Entry 9PDD (electron microscopy, 4.16 A resolution (low resolution: residue-level contacts below are approximate; hydrogen-bond / salt-bridge calls are withheld)); this record covers chains I and J of the 11 polymer chains in the assembly.

[Chain I (and J)]
Molecule: Alpha-soluble NSF attachment protein
Source organism: Rattus norvegicus
Notes: chain J of this document is another copy of the same molecule, construct and numbering; everything in this record applies to it too
UniProt: P54921 (SNAA_RAT); residue numbers follow UniProt; this construct covers 1-295
Amino-acid sequence (296 residues; row label = number of the first residue in the row; numbering starts at 0):
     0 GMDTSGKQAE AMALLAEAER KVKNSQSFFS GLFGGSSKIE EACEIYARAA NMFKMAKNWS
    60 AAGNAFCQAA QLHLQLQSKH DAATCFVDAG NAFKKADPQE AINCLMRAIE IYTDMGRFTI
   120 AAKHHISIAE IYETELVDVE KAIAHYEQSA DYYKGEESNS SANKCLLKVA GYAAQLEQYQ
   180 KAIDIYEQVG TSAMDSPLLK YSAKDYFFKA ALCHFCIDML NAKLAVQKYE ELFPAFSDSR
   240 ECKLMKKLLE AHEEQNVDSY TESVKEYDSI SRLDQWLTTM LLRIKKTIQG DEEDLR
Unresolved in the structure: 289-295 (chain J: 287-295)
Sequence notes: expression tag (0)

[How chain I and chain J interact]
Residue-residue contacts - 24 pairs, chain I then chain J:
  Arg47(I) with Asp113(J); Met114(J)
  Asn50(I) with Met114(J); Gly115(J); Phe117(J)
  Met51(I) with Thr112(J); Asp113(J)
  Lys53(I) with Phe117(J); Glu155(J)
  Met54(I) with Thr112(J); Phe117(J); Tyr151(J)
  Lys56(I) with Asp150(J)
  Trp58(I) with Asp150(J); Gly154(J)
  Asn90(I) with Gly154(J); Glu155(J); Glu156(J)
  Lys93(I) with Glu156(J)
  Lys94(I) with Lys153(J); Gly154(J)
  Ser126(I) with Glu156(J)
  Arg271(I) with Asp237(J)
  Gln274(I) with Pro233(J)
Interface residues without a listed pair, chain I (14 interface residues in all): Ala46
Interface residues without a listed pair, chain J (15 interface residues in all): Ala120, Gln147

[Summary]
The interface between chain I and chain J involves 14 residues on one side and 15 on the other.
Chain I and chain J are both Alpha-soluble NSF attachment protein (Rattus norvegicus); the structure, 22bin20S
complex (NSF-alphaSNAP-2:2 syntaxin-1a:SNAP-25), hydrolyzing, class 29, was determined by electron microscopy
(same publication as 9OJR, 9OJU, 9OJZ, 9OK3, 9OK5, 9OKC and 17 further entries).
